PDB entry 3DVP | X-ray diffraction, 2.50 A resolution | chains A and B of the 4 polymer chains in the assembly

[Chain A (and B)]
Name: Dynein light chain 1, cytoplasmic
Organism: Drosophila melanogaster
Notes: chain B of this document is another copy of the same molecule, construct and numbering; everything in this record applies to it too
UniProtKB: Q24117 (DYL1_DROME); residue numbers follow UniProt; this construct covers 1-89
Amino-acid sequence (91 residues; each row starts with the number of its first residue; numbers below 1 keep their minus sign (Met-1 is residue -1)):
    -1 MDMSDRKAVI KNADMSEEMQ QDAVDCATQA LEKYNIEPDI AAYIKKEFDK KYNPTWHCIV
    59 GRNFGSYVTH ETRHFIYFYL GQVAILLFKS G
Not modelled in the structure: -1 to 4
Sequence notes: expression tag (-1 to 0); engineered mutation Pro36 (Lys in Q24117)
From the paper describing this entry:
  - self-association interface (contacts with another copy of this molecule): Ser88
  - mutagenesis - T67A: unchanged binding to dynein IC
  - mutagenesis - T67A: unchanged stability
  - specificity-determining residues: Thr67
  - mutagenesis - S88D (KD = 512 mum +/- 10%): decreased binding to dimer dissociation constant
  - mutagenesis - S88D: abolished binding to Pak1 peptide fragment
  - mutagenesis - S88D: abolished binding to dimeric dynein IC fragment

[Chain A / chain B interface]
Residue-residue contacts (58):
  Glu35(A) with Asn61(B); Phe62(B); Gly63(B)
  Ala39(A) with Ser64(B); Tyr65(B)
  Ala40(A) with Tyr65(B), hydrophobic
  Lys43(A) with Tyr65(B); Thr67(B), hydrogen bond
  Lys44(A) with Tyr65(B)
  Thr53(A) with Thr67(B)
  His55(A) with Tyr65(B); Val66(B); Thr67(B), hydrogen bond (side chain-backbone); Phe86(B); Ser88(B), hydrogen bond
  Cys56(A) with Ser64(B); Tyr65(B), hydrogen bond (backbone-backbone)
  Ile57(A) with Ile57(B), hydrophobic; Phe62(B), hydrophobic; Gly63(B); Ser64(B)
  Val58(A) with Phe62(B); Gly63(B), hydrogen bond (backbone-backbone)
  Gly59(A) with Asn61(B); Phe62(B)
  Arg60(A) with Asn61(B), hydrogen bond (backbone-backbone)
  Asn61(A) with Glu35(B); Gly59(B); Arg60(B), hydrogen bond (backbone-backbone); Asn61(B), hydrogen bond (backbone-backbone)
  Phe62(A) with Glu35(B); Ile57(B), hydrophobic; Val58(B); Gly59(B); Phe62(B), hydrophobic
  Gly63(A) with Glu35(B), hydrogen bond (backbone-side chain); Ile57(B); Val58(B), hydrogen bond (backbone-backbone)
  Ser64(A) with Pro36(B); Ala39(B); Cys56(B); Ile57(B)
  Tyr65(A) with Ala39(B); Ala40(B), hydrophobic; Lys43(B); Lys44(B), hydrogen bond; His55(B); Cys56(B), hydrogen bond (backbone-backbone)
  Val66(A) with His55(B)
  Thr67(A) with Lys43(B), hydrogen bond; Thr53(B); His55(B), hydrogen bond (backbone-side chain)
  Phe86(A) with His55(B)
  Ser88(A) with His55(B), hydrogen bond; Ser88(B), hydrogen bond (side chain-backbone); Gly89(B)
  Gly89(A) with Ser88(B); Gly89(B)
Interface residues without a listed pair, chain A (24 interface residues in all): Pro36, Trp54
Interface residues without a listed pair, chain B (24 interface residues in all): Trp54

[In short]
The chain A/chain B interface involves 24 residues from each chain; the contacts include 16 hydrogen bonds.
Among the polar pairs are Lys43(A)-Thr67(B), His55(A)-Thr67(B) and His55(A)-Ser88(B). The paper reports that
S88D of chain A reduces binding to dimer dissociation constant; the specificity determinant Thr67(A).
Both chains are Dynein light chain 1, cytoplasmic (Drosophila melanogaster). Entry 3DVP (Pak1 peptide bound
LC8) was determined by X-ray diffraction together with 3DVH from the same study.
